3IEX - chains A and B of the 3 polymer chains in the assembly; structure by X-ray diffraction, 2.05 A resolution.

Chain A (and B):
Protein: Purine-nucleoside phosphorylase
Source organism: Schistosoma mansoni
Notes: EC 2.4.2.1; chain B of this document is another copy of the same molecule, construct and numbering; everything in this record applies to it too
Reference sequence: Q9BMI9 (Q9BMI9_SCHMA); numbering as in UniProt (aligned over 1-287)
Chain sequence (287 residues; each row starts with the number of its first residue):
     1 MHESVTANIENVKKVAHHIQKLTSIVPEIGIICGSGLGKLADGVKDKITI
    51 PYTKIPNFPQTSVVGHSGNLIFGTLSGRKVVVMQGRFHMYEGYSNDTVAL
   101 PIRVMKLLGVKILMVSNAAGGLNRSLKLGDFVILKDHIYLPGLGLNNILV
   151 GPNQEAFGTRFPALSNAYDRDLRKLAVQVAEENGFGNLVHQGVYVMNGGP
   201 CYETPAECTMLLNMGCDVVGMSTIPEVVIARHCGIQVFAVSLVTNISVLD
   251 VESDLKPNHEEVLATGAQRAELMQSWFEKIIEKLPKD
Disordered / not traced: 1-3, 39-42, 63-66 (chain B: 1-3, 35-42, 62-66, 253-264)
Ligand contacts: guanosine (GMP): His88, Tyr90, Ala118, Ala119, Gly120, Asn197, Tyr202, Glu203, Val219, Gly220, Met221, Ser222, Thr244, Asn245, His259, Val262

How chain A and chain B interact:
Residue-residue contacts - 68 pairs, chain A then chain B:
  Met89(A) - Leu145(B)  hydrophobic
  Met89(A) - Val150(B)
  Tyr90(A) - Val150(B)
  Tyr90(A) - Gly151(B)  hydrogen bond (backbone-backbone)
  Tyr90(A) - Arg160(B)
  Tyr90(A) - Phe161(B)
  Glu91(A) - Gly151(B)
  Glu91(A) - Pro152(B)
  Glu91(A) - Arg160(B)  salt bridge
  Gly92(A) - Gly151(B)
  Leu140(A) - Leu143(B)
  Pro141(A) - Leu143(B)
  Pro141(A) - Gly144(B)
  Pro141(A) - Leu145(B)  hydrophobic
  Asn146(A) - Gly144(B)  hydrogen bond (side chain-backbone)
  Asn146(A) - Leu145(B)
  Asn146(A) - Asn146(B)
  Met196(A) - Leu143(B)
  Met196(A) - Leu145(B)  hydrophobic
  Asn197(A) - Gly142(B)
  Asn197(A) - Leu143(B)
  Gly198(A) - Gly142(B)
  Gly198(A) - Leu143(B)  hydrogen bond (backbone-backbone)
  Gly198(A) - Leu145(B)
  Gly199(A) - Gly142(B)
  Gly199(A) - Asn147(B)
  Gly199(A) - Val150(B)
  Pro200(A) - Asn147(B)
  Pro200(A) - Leu149(B)
  Pro200(A) - Val150(B)
  Pro200(A) - Arg160(B)
  Pro200(A) - Phe161(B)
  Pro200(A) - Pro162(B)
  Cys201(A) - Asn147(B)  hydrogen bond
  Cys201(A) - Leu149(B)  hydrophobic
  Cys201(A) - Pro162(B)
  Cys201(A) - Leu164(B)  hydrophobic
  Cys201(A) - Val228(B)  hydrophobic
  Tyr202(A) - Phe161(B)
  Tyr202(A) - Pro162(B)  hydrogen bond (backbone-backbone)
  Tyr202(A) - Ala163(B)
  Tyr202(A) - Leu164(B)
  Thr204(A) - Asp136(B)
  Thr204(A) - His137(B)  hydrogen bond (side chain-backbone)
  Thr204(A) - Leu164(B)
  Pro205(A) - Asp136(B)
  Ala206(A) - Asp136(B)  hydrogen bond (backbone-side chain)
  Ala206(A) - His137(B)
  Ala206(A) - Ile138(B)
  Ala206(A) - Val193(B)  hydrophobic
  Glu207(A) - His137(B)  salt bridge
  Glu207(A) - Ile138(B)
  Glu207(A) - Tyr139(B)  hydrogen bond (side chain-backbone)
  Glu207(A) - Leu143(B)
  Met210(A) - Ile138(B)  hydrophobic
  Met210(A) - Leu143(B)  hydrophobic
  Met210(A) - Met214(B)  hydrophobic
  Met214(A) - Met214(B)  hydrophobic
  Met221(A) - Phe161(B)  hydrophobic
  Val251(A) - Lys135(B)
  Val251(A) - Arg170(B)  hydrogen bond (backbone-side chain)
  Glu252(A) - Arg170(B)
  Ser253(A) - Arg170(B)  hydrogen bond (backbone-side chain)
  Asp254(A) - Arg170(B)  salt bridge
  Leu255(A) - Ser165(B)
  Lys256(A) - Ser165(B)
  Pro257(A) - Ala163(B)
  His259(A) - Phe161(B)
Also at the interface, not in a pair above, chain B (26 interface residues in all): Arg173

In short:
The interface between chain A and chain B involves 29 residues on one side and 26 on the other, with 10
hydrogen bonds and 3 salt bridges. Among the polar pairs are Glu91(A)-Arg160(B), Glu207(A)-His137(B) and
Asp254(A)-Arg170(B). Ligands of chain A: guanosine.
Both chains are Purine-nucleoside phosphorylase (Schistosoma mansoni). Entry 3IEX (Schistosoma Purine
nucleoside phosphorylase in complex with guanosine) was determined by X-ray diffraction together with 3DJF
from the same study.
